5YWB - chains A and B of the 8 polymer chains in the assembly; structure by electron microscopy, 5.20 A resolution (low resolution: residue-level contacts below are approximate; hydrogen-bond / salt-bridge calls are withheld).

== Chain A ==
Molecule: ATP-sensitive inward rectifier potassium channel 11
Organism: Mus musculus
UniProtKB: Q61743 (KCJ11_MOUSE); numbering as in UniProt (aligned over 1-390)
Amino-acid sequence (390 residues; row label = number of the first residue in the row):
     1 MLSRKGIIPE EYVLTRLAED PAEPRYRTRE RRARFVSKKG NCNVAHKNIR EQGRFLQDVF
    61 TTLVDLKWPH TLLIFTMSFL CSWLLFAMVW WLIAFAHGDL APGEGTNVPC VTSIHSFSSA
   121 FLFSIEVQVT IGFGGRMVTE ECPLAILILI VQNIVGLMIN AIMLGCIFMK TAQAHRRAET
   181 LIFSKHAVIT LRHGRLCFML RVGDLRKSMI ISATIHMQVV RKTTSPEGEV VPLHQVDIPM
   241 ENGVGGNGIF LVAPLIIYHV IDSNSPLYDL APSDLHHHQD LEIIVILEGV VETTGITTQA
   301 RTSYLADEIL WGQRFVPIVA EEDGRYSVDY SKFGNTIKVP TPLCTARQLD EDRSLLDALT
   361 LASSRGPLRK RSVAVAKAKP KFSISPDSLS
Not modelled in the structure: 1-31, 357-390
Disulfide bonds: Cys-110/Cys-142
Ligand contacts:
  - ADP (adenosine-5'-diphosphate), molecule 1: Asn-48, Ile-49, Arg-50
  - ADP, molecule 2: Ile-182, Phe-183, Ser-184, Lys-185, Leu-205, Tyr-330, Ser-331, Phe-333, Gly-334
Swiss-Prot annotation at these positions:
  - motif: Thr-130 to Gly-135 (Selectivity filter)
  - binding site (ATP): Asn-48, Arg-50, Tyr-330
  - binding site (K(+)): Thr-130, Phe-133
  - binding site (a 1,2-diacyl-sn-glycero-3-phospho-(1D-myo-inositol-4,5-bisphosphate)): Arg-176
  - site: Asn-160 (Role in the control of polyamine-mediated channel gating and in the blocking by intracellular magnesium)
  - modified residue: Thr-341 (Phosphothreonine), Ser-385 (Phosphoserine)

== Chain B ==
Molecule: ATP-binding cassette sub-family C member 8 isoform X2
Organism: Mesocricetus auratus
UniProtKB: A0A1U7R319 (A0A1U7R319_MESAU); residue numbers follow UniProt; this construct covers 1-1582
Amino-acid sequence (1582 residues; numbered 1 to 1582; the number before each row is that of its first residue):
     1 MPLAFCGTEN HSAAYRVDQG VLNNGCFVDA LNVVPHVFLL FITFPILFIG WGSQSSKVHI
    61 HHSTWLHFPG HNLRWILTFI LLFVLVCEIA EGILSDGVTE SRHLHLYMPA GMAFMAAITS
   121 VVYYHNIETS NFPKLLIALL IYWTLAFITK TIKFVKFYDH AIGFSQLRFC LTGLLVILYG
   181 MLLLVEVNVI RVRRYIFFKT PREVKPPEDL QDLGVRFLQP FVNLLSKGTY WWMNAFIKTA
   241 HKKPIDLRAI GKLPIAMRAL TNYQRLCVAF DAQARKDTQS PQGARAIWRA LCHAFGRRLI
   301 LSSTFRILAD LLGFAGPLCI FGIVDHLGKE NHVFQPKTQF LGVYFVSSQE FLGNAYVLAV
   361 LLFLALLLQR TFLQASYYVA IETGINLRGA IQTKIYNKIM HLSTSNLSMG EMTAGQICNL
   421 VAIDTNQLMW FFFLCPNLWA MPVQIIVGVI LLYYILGVSA LIGAAVIILL APVQYFVATK
   481 LSQAQRSTLE HSNERLKQTN EMLRGMKLLK LYAWESIFCS RVEVTRRKEM TSLRAFAVYT
   541 SISIFMNTAI PIAAVLITFV GHVSFFKESD LSPSVAFASL SLFHILVTPL FLLSSVVRST
   601 VKALVSVQKL SEFLSSAEIR EEQCAPREPA PQGQAGKYQA VPLKVVNRKR PAREEVRDLL
   661 GPLQRLAPSM DGDADNFCVQ IIGGFFTWTP DGIPTLSNIT IRIPRGQLTM IVGQVGCGKS
   721 SLLLATLGEM QKVSGAVFWN SNLPDSEGED PSSPERETAA GSDIRSRGPV AYASQKPWLL
   781 NATVEENITF ESPFNKQRYK MVIEACSLQP DIDILPHGDQ TQIGERGINL SGGQRQRISV
   841 ARALYQQTNV VFLDDPFSAL DVHLSDHLMQ AGILELLRDD KRTVVLVTHK LQYLPHADWI
   901 IAMKDGTIQR EGTLKDFQRS ECQLFEHWKT LMNRQDQELE KETVMERKAS EPSQGLPRAM
   961 SSRDGLLLDE EEEEEEAAES EEDDNLSSVL HQRAKIPWRA CTKYLSSAGI LLLSLLVFSQ
  1021 LLKHMVLVAI DYWLAKWTDS ALVLSPAARN CSLSQECDLD QSVYAMVFTL LCSLGIVLCL
  1081 VTSVTVEWTG LKVAKRLHRS LLNRIILAPM RFFETTPLGS ILNRFSSDCN TIDQHIPSTL
  1141 ECLSRSTLLC VSALTVISYV TPVFLVALLP LAVVCYFIQK YFRVASRDLQ QLDDTTQLPL
  1201 LSHFAETVEG LTTIRAFRYE ARFQQKLLEY TDSNNIASLF LTAANRWLEV RMEYIGACVV
  1261 LIAAATSISN SLHRELSAGL VGLGLTYALM VSNYLNWMVR NLADMEIQLG AVKRIHALLK
  1321 TEAESYEGLL APSLIPKNWP DQGKIQIQNL SVRYDSSLKP VLKHVNALIS PGQKIGICGR
  1381 TGSGKSSFSL AFFRMVDMFE GRIIIDGIDI AKLPLHTLRS RLSIILQDPV LFSGTIRFNL
  1441 DPEKKCSDST LWEALEIAQL KLVVKALPGG LDAIITEGGE NFSQGQRQLF CLARAFVRKT
  1501 SIFIMDEATA SIDMATENIL QKVVMTAFAD RTVVTIAHRV HTILSADLVM VLKRGAILEF
  1561 DKPETLLSQK DSVFASFVRA DK
Not modelled in the structure: 1-23, 53-62, 97-102, 161-166, 277-282, 330-353, 623-677, 740-767, 922-998, 1041-1059, 1329-1331, 1580-1582
Bound ions: Mg2+: Ser-720, Gln-775 (together with ADP)
Ligand contacts:
  - ADP (adenosine-5'-diphosphate), molecule 1: Ser-408, Trp-688, Thr-695, Gln-714, Val-715, Gly-716, Cys-717, Gly-718, Lys-719, Ser-720, Ser-721, Gln-775, Glu-1480, Asn-1481, Ser-1483, Gln-1486
  - ADP, molecule 2: Arg-1111, Glu-1114, Tyr-1354, Val-1361, Arg-1380, Thr-1381, Gly-1382, Ser-1383, Gly-1384, Lys-1385, Ser-1386, Ser-1387
What the authors report for this chain:
  - mutagenesis - K1385M: decreased binding to Mg-ADP (citing earlier work)

== Chain A / chain B interface ==
Contacting residue pairs (12):
  Lys-47(A) / Gln-211(B)
  Leu-66(A) / Gly-52(B)
  His-70(A) / Trp-51(B)
  Ile-74(A) / Ile-49(B)
  Met-77(A) / Phe-48(B)
  Cys-81(A) / Phe-41(B)
  Leu-84(A) / Phe-41(B)
  Leu-85(A) / Phe-41(B)
  Trp-91(A) / Ala-30(B)
  Leu-92(A) / Val-34(B)
  Phe-95(A) / Phe-27(B)
  Ala-96(A) / Phe-27(B)
Other interface residues (no listed pair), chain A (14 interface residues in all): Ser-78, Met-88
Other interface residues (no listed pair), chain B (16 interface residues in all): Cys-26, Val-33, Val-37, Phe-38, Phe-44, Pro-45, Leu-213

== In short ==
14 residues of chain A and 16 residues of chain B are in contact. Chain A binds ADP. Bound to chain B: ADP.
UniProt lists 3 ATP-binding residues, K+-binding residues Thr-130(A) and Phe-133(A) and residue binding
1,2-diacyl-sn-glycero-3-phospho-(1D-myo-inositol-4,5-bisphosphate) Arg-176(A) on chain A. The paper reports
that K1385M of chain B reduces binding to Mg-ADP.
Here chain A is ATP-sensitive inward rectifier potassium channel 11 (Mus musculus) and chain B is ATP-binding
cassette sub-family C member 8 isoform X2 (Mesocricetus auratus). Entry 5YWB (Structure of pancreatic
ATP-sensitive potassium channel bound with Mg-ADP (CTD class2 at 5.2A)) was determined by electron microscopy,
deposited together with 5YKE, 5YKF, 5YKG, 5YW8, 5YW9, 5YWA and 5YWC.
